PDB entry 7BK4 | X-ray diffraction, 2.80 A resolution | chains A and B of the 4 polymer chains in the assembly

== Chain A ==
Protein: Retinoic acid receptor RXR-alpha
Organism: Homo sapiens
Reference sequence: P19793 (RXRA_HUMAN); residues 223-462 here = UniProt positions 223-462
Chain sequence (244 residues; row label = number of the first residue in the row):
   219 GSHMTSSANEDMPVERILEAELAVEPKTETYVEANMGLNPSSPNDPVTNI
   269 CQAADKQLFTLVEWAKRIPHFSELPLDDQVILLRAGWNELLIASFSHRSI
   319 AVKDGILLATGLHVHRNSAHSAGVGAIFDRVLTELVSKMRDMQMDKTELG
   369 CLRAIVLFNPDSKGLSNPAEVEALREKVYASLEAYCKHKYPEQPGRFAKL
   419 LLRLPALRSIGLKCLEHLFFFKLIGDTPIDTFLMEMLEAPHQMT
Disordered / not traced: 219-225, 255-261, 457-462
Differences from the reference sequence: expression tag (219-222)
Residues lining bound ligands: LG2 (6-[1-(3,5,5,8,8-pentamethyl-5,6,7,8-tetrahydronaphthalen-2-yl)cyclopropyl]pyridine-3-carboxylic acid): Ile268, Cys269, Ala271, Ala272, Gln275, Trp305, Asn306, Leu309, Ile310, Phe313, Arg316, Ile324, Leu325, Leu326, Ala327, Val342, Ile345, Phe346, Val349, Cys432, His435, Leu436, Phe439
UniProt features mapped onto this chain:
  - region: Arg348 to Gly368 (Required for nuclear export)
  - binding site (9-cis-retinoate): Arg316, Ala327
  - binding site (all-trans-retinoate): Arg316, Ala327
  - modified residue (Phosphoserine): Ser259, Ser260
From the paper describing this entry:
  - specificity-determining residues: Phe277, Phe450

== Chain B ==
Protein: Nuclear receptor coactivator 2
Reference sequence: E7EWM1 (E7EWM1_HUMAN); residues 686-713 here = UniProt positions 686-713
Chain sequence (28 residues; row label = number of the first residue in the row):
   686 KHKILHRLLQDSSSPVDLAKLTAEATGK
Disordered / not traced: 706-713

== Interface between chain A and chain B ==
Residue-residue contacts - 25 pairs, chain A then chain B:
  Phe277(A) with Leu693(B), hydrophobic
  Val280(A) with Leu694(B), hydrophobic
  Lys284(A) with Leu693(B), hydrogen bond (side chain-backbone); Leu694(B); Gln695(B), hydrogen bond (side chain-backbone)
  Ser290(A) with Ser699(B)
  Glu291(A) with Ala704(B)
  Pro293(A) with Asp702(B)
  Leu294(A) with Leu694(B), hydrophobic; Val701(B); Asp702(B), hydrogen bond (backbone-side chain)
  Val298(A) with His687(B); Leu690(B); His691(B); Leu694(B), hydrophobic
  Leu301(A) with Leu690(B), hydrophobic; Leu694(B), hydrophobic
  Arg302(A) with His687(B); Leu690(B)
  Phe450(A) with Ile689(B), hydrophobic; Leu693(B), hydrophobic
  Glu453(A) with His687(B); Lys688(B), hydrogen bond (side chain-backbone); Ile689(B), hydrogen bond (side chain-backbone); Leu690(B), hydrogen bond (side chain-backbone)
Other interface residues (no listed pair), chain A (15 interface residues in all): Phe289, Gln297, Met454
Other interface residues (no listed pair), chain B (13 interface residues in all): Asp696

== Overview ==
Chain A and chain B form an interface of 15 and 13 residues respectively; the contacts include 6 hydrogen
bonds. Polar contacts include Lys284(A)-Leu693(B), Lys284(A)-Gln695(B) and Leu294(A)-Asp702(B). Ligands of
chain A: compound LG2. From the paper: specificity determinants Phe277(A) and Phe450(A).
Here chain A is Retinoic acid receptor RXR-alpha (Homo sapiens) and chain B is Nuclear receptor coactivator 2.
Entry 7BK4 (Crystal structure of RXRalpha ligand binding domain in complex with a fragment of the TIF2
coactivator) was determined by X-ray diffraction (same publication as 7AOS and 7APO).
